Entry 6L7P (electron microscopy, 3.60 A resolution); this record covers chains K and M of the 18 polymer chains in the assembly.

Chain K:
Name: NAD(P)H-quinone oxidoreductase subunit K
Source organism: Thermosynechococcus elongatus BP-1
Notes: EC 7.1.1.-; fragment: NdhK
UniProt: Q8DKZ4 (NDHK_THEEB); residue numbers follow UniProt; this construct covers 1-237
Sequence (237 residues; each row starts with the number of its first residue):
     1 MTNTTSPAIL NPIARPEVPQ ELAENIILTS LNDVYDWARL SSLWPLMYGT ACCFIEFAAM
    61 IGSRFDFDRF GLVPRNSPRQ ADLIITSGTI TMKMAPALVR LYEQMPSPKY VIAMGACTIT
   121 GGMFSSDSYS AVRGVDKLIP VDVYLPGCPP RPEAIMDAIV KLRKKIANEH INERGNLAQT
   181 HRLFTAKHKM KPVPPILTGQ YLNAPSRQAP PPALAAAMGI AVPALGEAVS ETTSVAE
Disordered / not traced: 1-6, 17-21, 212-237
Bound ions: 4Fe-4S cluster Fe: C53, C117, C148
Residues lining bound ligands: 4Fe-4S cluster (SF4): A51, C52, C53, G88, T89, G115, A116, C117, G147, C148, P149
UniProt features mapped onto this chain:
  - binding site ([4Fe-4S] cluster): C52, C53, C117, C148

Chain M:
Name: NAD(P)H-quinone oxidoreductase subunit M
Source organism: Thermosynechococcus elongatus BP-1
Notes: EC 7.1.1.-; fragment: NdhM
UniProt: Q8DLN5 (NDHM_THEEB); residues 1-111 here = UniProt positions 1-111
Sequence (111 residues; row label = number of the first residue in the row):
     1 MLLKSTTRHV HIYAGHVVDG EVHPDTETLT LNVDPDNELE WNEAALAKVE AKFRELVANA
    61 AGEDLTEYNL RRIGSDLEHF IRSLLMQGEI GYNLNSRVRN YSLGIPRVNH S
Disordered / not traced: 111

Chain K / chain M interface:
Residue-residue contacts (74; chain K residue first):
  A8(K) with N109(M), hydrogen bond (backbone-backbone)
  I9(K) with R107(M)
  L10(K) with M86(M), hydrophobic; P106(M); R107(M), hydrogen bond (backbone-backbone); N109(M)
  N11(K) with L85(M); M86(M); I105(M), hydrogen bond (side chain-backbone); P106(M); R107(M)
  P12(K) with E89(M); G91(M); Y92(M)
  I13(K) with Y92(M); L94(M), hydrophobic
  A14(K) with E40(M); Y92(M), hydrogen bond (backbone-backbone)
  P16(K) with N95(M)
  M92(K) with R71(M)
  P96(K) with K4(M)
  V99(K) with T6(M)
  Y102(K) with R97(M)
  E103(K) with H11(M)
  K109(K) with R97(M), hydrogen bond (backbone-side chain)
  D136(K) with R8(M)
  K137(K) with T7(M); R8(M)
  L138(K) with T7(M)
  P140(K) with R8(M); N100(M)
  V141(K) with V98(M); N100(M)
  D142(K) with V98(M)
  Y144(K) with N100(M)
  K165(K) with V98(M)
  N176(K) with N37(M); N95(M), hydrogen bond (side chain-backbone)
  L177(K) with R97(M)
  Q179(K) with P35(M); D36(M), hydrogen bond
  T180(K) with D34(M); P35(M)
  H181(K) with N32(M), hydrogen bond (backbone-side chain)
  R182(K) with L31(M); V33(M); D34(M), hydrogen bond (side chain-backbone); W41(M)
  L183(K) with L31(M)
  F184(K) with T30(M); L31(M), hydrogen bond (backbone-backbone); L46(M), hydrophobic; E50(M)
  T185(K) with T28(M); R54(M), hydrogen bond (backbone-side chain)
  A186(K) with T28(M); L29(M), hydrogen bond (backbone-backbone); F53(M), hydrophobic; R54(M)
  K187(K) with E27(M); V57(M)
  H188(K) with T26(M), hydrogen bond (side chain-backbone); E27(M); T28(M); L29(M); V57(M)
  K189(K) with G62(M)
  M190(K) with E63(M); L65(M), hydrophobic; I73(M), hydrophobic
  K191(K) with E63(M), hydrogen bond (backbone-backbone); D64(M); L65(M), hydrogen bond (backbone-backbone)
  V193(K) with L65(M)
Also at the interface, not in a pair above, chain K (40 interface residues in all): S107, A178
Also at the interface, not in a pair above, chain M (53 interface residues in all): Y13, L39, A60, A61, T66, S96, S102, G104, V108

Overview:
The interface between chain K and chain M involves 40 residues on one side and 53 on the other; the contacts
include 15 hydrogen bonds. Polar pairs include N11(K)-I105(M), K109(K)-R97(M) and N176(K)-N95(M). Bound to
chain K: 4Fe-4S cluster.
Here chain K is NAD(P)H-quinone oxidoreductase subunit K and chain M is NAD(P)H-quinone oxidoreductase subunit
M, both from Thermosynechococcus elongatus BP-1. Entry 6L7P (cryo-EM structure of cyanobacteria NDH-1LdelV
complex) was determined by electron microscopy.
